Entry 8A1S (electron microscopy, 4.00 A resolution); this record covers chains J and K of the 16 polymer chains in the assembly.

[Chain J (and K)]
Name: Macrophage-expressed gene 1 protein
From: Mus musculus
Notes: chain K of this document is another copy of the same molecule, construct and numbering; everything in this record applies to it too
Reference sequence: A1L314 (MPEG1_MOUSE); residues 20-652 here = UniProt positions 20-652
Chain sequence (648 residues; each row starts with the number of its first residue):
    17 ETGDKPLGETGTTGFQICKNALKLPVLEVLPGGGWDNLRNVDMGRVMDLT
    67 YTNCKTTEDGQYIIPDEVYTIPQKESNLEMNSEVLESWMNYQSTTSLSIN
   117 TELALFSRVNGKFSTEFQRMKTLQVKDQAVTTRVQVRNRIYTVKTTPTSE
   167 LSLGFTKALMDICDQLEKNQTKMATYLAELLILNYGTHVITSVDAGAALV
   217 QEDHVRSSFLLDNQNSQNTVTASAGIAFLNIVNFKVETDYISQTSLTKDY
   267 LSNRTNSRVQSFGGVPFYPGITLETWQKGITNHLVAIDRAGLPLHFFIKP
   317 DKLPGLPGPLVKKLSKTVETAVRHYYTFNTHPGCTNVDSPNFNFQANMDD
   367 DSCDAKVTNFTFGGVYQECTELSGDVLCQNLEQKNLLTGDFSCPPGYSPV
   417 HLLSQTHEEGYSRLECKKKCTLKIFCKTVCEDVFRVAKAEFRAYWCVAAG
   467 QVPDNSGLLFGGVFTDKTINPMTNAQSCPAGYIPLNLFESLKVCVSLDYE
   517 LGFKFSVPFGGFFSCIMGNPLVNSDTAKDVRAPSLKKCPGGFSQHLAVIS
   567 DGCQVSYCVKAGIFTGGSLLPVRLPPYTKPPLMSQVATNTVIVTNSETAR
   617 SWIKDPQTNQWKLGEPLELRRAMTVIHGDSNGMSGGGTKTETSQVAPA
Unresolved in the structure: 17-28, 346-375, 540-547, 600-664
Sequence notes: expression tag (17-19, 653-664)
Disulfide bonds: Cys-34/Cys-70, Cys-385/Cys-394, Cys-409/Cys-462, Cys-432/Cys-446, Cys-436/Cys-442, Cys-494/Cys-510, Cys-531/Cys-569, Cys-554/Cys-574
Glycans and other covalent adducts: N-acetylglucosamine (NAG) linked to Asn-269
Swiss-Prot annotation at these positions:
  - site (Cleavage): Asn-352, Val-353, Asn-357, Phe-358, Asn-359, Phe-360, Lys-628, Leu-629
  - glycosylation (N-linked (GlcNAc...) asparagine): Asn-185, Asn-269, Asn-375
  - mutagenesis: Tyr-427 to Val-452 (Abolished binding to target membranes)

[How chain J and chain K interact]
Residue-residue contacts (81):
  Phe-31(J) / Thr-72(K)
  Phe-31(J) / Thr-73(K)
  Phe-31(J) / Glu-74(K)
  Gln-32(J) / Thr-72(K)  hydrogen bond
  Lys-35(J) / Thr-73(K)  hydrogen bond (side chain-backbone)
  Lys-35(J) / Glu-74(K)  hydrogen bond (side chain-backbone)
  Lys-35(J) / Asp-75(K)
  Lys-35(J) / Gly-76(K)
  Val-42(J) / Glu-74(K)
  Glu-44(J) / Pro-88(K)
  Glu-44(J) / Lys-90(K)  salt bridge
  Asp-58(J) / Lys-160(K)
  Met-59(J) / Tyr-85(K)
  Met-59(J) / Lys-160(K)
  Phe-133(J) / Ile-440(K)  hydrophobic
  Gln-181(J) / Asp-317(K)  hydrogen bond
  Asn-200(J) / Pro-163(K)
  Ser-232(J) / Cys-442(K)
  Asn-234(J) / Cys-442(K)
  Val-236(J) / Phe-441(K)  hydrophobic
  Lys-251(J) / Glu-118(K)
  Val-252(J) / Asn-116(K)
  Glu-253(J) / Asn-116(K)  hydrogen bond
  Asp-255(J) / Ser-114(K)
  Ile-257(J) / Ser-112(K)  hydrogen bond (backbone-backbone)
  Gln-259(J) / Thr-110(K)
  Thr-260(J) / Lys-443(K)
  Ser-261(J) / Tyr-107(K)
  Ser-261(J) / Gln-108(K)  hydrogen bond (backbone-backbone)
  Leu-262(J) / Met-105(K)  hydrophobic
  Thr-263(J) / Met-105(K)
  Thr-263(J) / Asn-106(K)  hydrogen bond (side chain-backbone)
  Asp-265(J) / Trp-104(K)  hydrogen bond (backbone-backbone)
  Leu-267(J) / Leu-101(K)
  Leu-267(J) / Glu-102(K)  hydrogen bond (backbone-backbone)
  Ser-268(J) / Leu-101(K)
  Asn-269(J) / Glu-99(K)
  Asn-269(J) / Val-100(K)  hydrogen bond (backbone-backbone)
  Thr-271(J) / Met-96(K)
  Thr-271(J) / Asn-97(K)
  Thr-271(J) / Ser-98(K)  hydrogen bond (side chain-backbone)
  Asn-272(J) / Met-96(K)
  Asn-272(J) / Asn-97(K)  hydrogen bond
  Ser-273(J) / Leu-94(K)
  Ser-273(J) / Met-96(K)
  Arg-274(J) / Leu-94(K)
  Val-275(J) / Ser-92(K)
  Val-275(J) / Leu-94(K)
  Pro-282(J) / Gln-293(K)
  Tyr-284(J) / Leu-289(K)  hydrophobic
  Tyr-284(J) / Glu-290(K)
  Pro-285(J) / Leu-289(K)
  His-299(J) / Lys-90(K)
  Asn-490(J) / Asp-304(K)
  Cys-531(J) / Leu-403(K)
  Cys-531(J) / Thr-404(K)
  Lys-553(J) / Tyr-515(K)  hydrogen bond
  Gln-560(J) / Asp-514(K)
  His-561(J) / Asp-514(K)  salt bridge
  Leu-562(J) / Leu-513(K)  hydrophobic
  Gln-570(J) / Leu-402(K)
  Gln-570(J) / Leu-513(K)
  Thr-581(J) / Asn-53(K)  hydrogen bond
  Gly-583(J) / Asn-53(K)
  Ser-584(J) / Asn-53(K)
  Ser-584(J) / Asn-56(K)  hydrogen bond (backbone-side chain)
  Leu-585(J) / Trp-51(K)
  Leu-585(J) / Asn-53(K)
  Leu-585(J) / His-204(K)
  Leu-585(J) / Gly-307(K)
  Leu-586(J) / Arg-305(K)  hydrogen bond (backbone-backbone)
  Val-588(J) / Ala-306(K)  hydrophobic
  Val-588(J) / Leu-308(K)
  Pro-592(J) / Phe-312(K)
  Pro-596(J) / Ile-314(K)
  Pro-596(J) / Lys-315(K)
  Pro-596(J) / Lys-328(K)  hydrogen bond (backbone-side chain)
  Pro-597(J) / Lys-328(K)
  Leu-598(J) / Lys-328(K)
  Met-599(J) / Pro-316(K)  hydrophobic
  Met-599(J) / Gly-324(K)
Interface residues without a listed pair, chain J (80 interface residues in all): Val-57, Gly-60, Gly-170, Lys-173, Tyr-192, Tyr-201, Gln-230, Asn-249, Phe-250, Thr-254, Tyr-256, Ser-258, Lys-264, Tyr-266, Arg-270, Gln-276, Ser-277, Gly-279, Phe-283, Val-301, Ile-532, Lys-552, Ile-565, Gly-568, Ser-572, Thr-594
Interface residues without a listed pair, chain K (75 interface residues in all): Leu-38, Gln-89, Glu-95, Ser-103, Ser-109, Thr-111, Leu-113, Ile-115, Ala-120, Thr-164, Asn-401, Gly-405, Lys-434, Thr-444, Cys-446, Ile-499, Glu-516

[In short]
80 residues of chain J and 75 residues of chain K are in contact; the contacts include 18 hydrogen bonds and 2
salt bridges. Among the polar pairs are Glu-44(J)/Lys-90(K), His-561(J)/Asp-514(K) and Gln-32(J)/Thr-72(K).
N-acetylglucosamine is covalently linked to Asn-269(J).
Chain J and chain K are both Macrophage-expressed gene 1 protein (Mus musculus); the structure, Structure of
murine perforin-2 (Mpeg1) pore in twisted form, was determined by electron microscopy, deposited together with
8A1D.
